Entry 8B5R (electron microscopy, 6.10 A resolution (low resolution: residue-level contacts below are approximate; hydrogen-bond / salt-bridge calls are withheld)); this record covers chains D and I of the 11 polymer chains in the assembly.

== Chain D ==
Name: Transitional endoplasmic reticulum ATPase
Source organism: Homo sapiens
Notes: EC 3.6.4.6
Reference sequence: P55072 (TERA_HUMAN); numbering as in UniProt (aligned over 2-806)
Chain sequence (812 residues; row label = number of the first residue in the row; numbers below 1 keep their minus sign (Met-5 is residue -5)):
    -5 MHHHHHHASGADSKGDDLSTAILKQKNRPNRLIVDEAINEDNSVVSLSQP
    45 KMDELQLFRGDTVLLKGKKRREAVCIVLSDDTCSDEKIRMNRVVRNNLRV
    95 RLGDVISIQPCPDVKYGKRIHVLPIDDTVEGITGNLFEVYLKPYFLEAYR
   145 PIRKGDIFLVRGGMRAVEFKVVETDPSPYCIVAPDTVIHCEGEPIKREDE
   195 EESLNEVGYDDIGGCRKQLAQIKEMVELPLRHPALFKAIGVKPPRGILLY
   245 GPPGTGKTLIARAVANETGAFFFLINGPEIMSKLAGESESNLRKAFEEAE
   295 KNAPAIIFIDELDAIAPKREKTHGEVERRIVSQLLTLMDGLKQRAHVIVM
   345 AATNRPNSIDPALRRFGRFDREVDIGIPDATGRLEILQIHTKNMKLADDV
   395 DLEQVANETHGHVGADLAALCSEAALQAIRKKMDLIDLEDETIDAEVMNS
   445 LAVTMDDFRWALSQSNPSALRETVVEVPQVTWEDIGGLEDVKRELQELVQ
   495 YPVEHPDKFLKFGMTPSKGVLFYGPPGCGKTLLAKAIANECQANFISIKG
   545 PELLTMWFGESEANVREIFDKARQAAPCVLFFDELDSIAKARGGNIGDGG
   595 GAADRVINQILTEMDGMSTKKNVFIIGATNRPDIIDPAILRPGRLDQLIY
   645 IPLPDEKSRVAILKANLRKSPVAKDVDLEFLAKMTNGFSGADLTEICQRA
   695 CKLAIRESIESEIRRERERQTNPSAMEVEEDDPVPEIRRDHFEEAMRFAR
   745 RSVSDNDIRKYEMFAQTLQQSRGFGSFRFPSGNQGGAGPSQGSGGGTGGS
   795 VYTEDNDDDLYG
Not modelled in the structure: -5 to 20, 774-806
Construct notes: initiating methionine (-5); expression tag (-4 to 1)
From the paper describing this entry:
  - mutagenesis - G54K, Y143A: unchanged binding to p37

== Chain I ==
Name: I3 sequence being threaded through the p97 channel
Source organism: Homo sapiens
Chain sequence (22 residues; numbered 1 to 22; the number before each row is that of its first residue; X marks 22 residues of unknown identity (built as UNK)):
     1 XXXXXXXXXXXXXXXXXXXXXX

== Interface between chain D and chain I ==
Chain D residues in contact with chain I, 4 residues: Lys277, Ala279, Met550, Phe552

== In short ==
No residue of chain D is in contact with chain I. The paper reports that G54K and Y143A of chain D leave
binding to p37 unchanged.
Here chain D is Transitional endoplasmic reticulum ATPase and chain I is I3 sequence being threaded through
the p97 channel, both from Homo sapiens. Entry 8B5R (p97-p37-SPI substrate complex) was determined by electron
microscopy.
